Entry 3EWR (X-ray diffraction, 2.01 A resolution); this record covers chain A.

Chain A:
Protein: Non-structural protein 3
Source organism: Human coronavirus 229E
Notes: EC 3.4.22.-; fragment: ADRP domain
UniProtKB: P0C6U2 (R1A_CVH22); residues 1-168 here correspond to UniProt positions 1269-1436 (UniProt number = residue number + 1268)
Chain sequence (168 residues; row label = number of the first residue in the row):
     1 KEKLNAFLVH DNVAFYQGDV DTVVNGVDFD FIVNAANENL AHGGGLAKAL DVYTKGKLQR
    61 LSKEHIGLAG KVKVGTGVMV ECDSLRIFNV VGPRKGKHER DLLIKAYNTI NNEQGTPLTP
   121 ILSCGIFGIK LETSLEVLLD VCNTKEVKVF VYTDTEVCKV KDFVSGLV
Unresolved in the structure: 168
Residues lining bound ligands: adenosine-5-diphosphoribose (APR): Gly18, Asp19, Val20, Ala35, Ala36, Asn37, Ala41, His42, Gly43, Gly44, Gly45, Leu46, Ala47, Ala49, Pro120, Ile121, Leu122, Ser123, Cys124, Gly125, Ile126, Phe127, Phe150, Val151, Tyr152, Glu156
From the paper describing this entry:
  - binding site for adenosine-5-diphosphoribose: Asp19, Val20, Asn37, His42, Gly43, Gly44, Leu46, Ala47, Pro120, Ser123, Gly125, Ile126, Phe127, Phe150, Tyr152
  - specificity-determining residues: Asp19

In short:
Chain A binds adenosine-5-diphosphoribose. The paper reports a binding site for adenosine-5-diphosphoribose at
Asp19, Val20 and Asn37 among others; the specificity determinant Asp19.
Chain A is Non-structural protein 3 (Human coronavirus 229E); the structure, complex of substrate ADP-ribose
with HCoV-229E Nsp3 ADRP domain, was determined by X-ray diffraction together with 3EWO and 3EWQ from the same
study.
